8DQX - chains A and J of the 11 polymer chains in the assembly; structure by electron microscopy, 2.10 A resolution.

# Chain A
Molecule: Replication factor C subunit 1
Source organism: Saccharomyces cerevisiae
UniProtKB: P38630 (RFC1_YEAST); numbering as in UniProt (aligned over 1-861)
Sequence (861 residues; numbered 1 to 861; the number before each row is that of its first residue):
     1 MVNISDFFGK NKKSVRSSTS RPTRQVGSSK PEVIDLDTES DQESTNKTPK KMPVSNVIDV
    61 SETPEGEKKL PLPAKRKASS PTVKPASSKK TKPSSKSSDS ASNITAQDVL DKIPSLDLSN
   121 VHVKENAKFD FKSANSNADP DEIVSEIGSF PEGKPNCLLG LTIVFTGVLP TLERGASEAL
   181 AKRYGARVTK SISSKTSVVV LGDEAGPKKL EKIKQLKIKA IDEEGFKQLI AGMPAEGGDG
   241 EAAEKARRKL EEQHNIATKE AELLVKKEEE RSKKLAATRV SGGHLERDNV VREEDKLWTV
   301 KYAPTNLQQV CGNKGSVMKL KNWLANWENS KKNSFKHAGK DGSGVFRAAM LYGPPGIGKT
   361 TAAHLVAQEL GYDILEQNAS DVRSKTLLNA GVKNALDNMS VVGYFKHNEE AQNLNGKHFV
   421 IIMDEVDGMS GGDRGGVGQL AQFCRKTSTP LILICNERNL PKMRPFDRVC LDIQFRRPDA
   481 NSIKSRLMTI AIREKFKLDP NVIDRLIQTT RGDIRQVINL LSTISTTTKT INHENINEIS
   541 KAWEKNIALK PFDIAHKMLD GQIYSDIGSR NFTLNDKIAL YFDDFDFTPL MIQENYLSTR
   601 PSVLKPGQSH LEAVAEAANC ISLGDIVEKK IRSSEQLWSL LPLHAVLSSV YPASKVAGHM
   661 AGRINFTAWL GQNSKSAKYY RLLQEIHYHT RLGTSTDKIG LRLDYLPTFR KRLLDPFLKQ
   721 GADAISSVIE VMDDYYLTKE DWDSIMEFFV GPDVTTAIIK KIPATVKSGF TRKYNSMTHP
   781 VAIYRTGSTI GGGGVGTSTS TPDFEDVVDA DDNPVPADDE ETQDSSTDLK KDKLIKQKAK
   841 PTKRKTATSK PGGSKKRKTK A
Not modelled in the structure: 1-289, 787-861
Ion coordination: Mg2+: Thr360 (together with ATP-gamma-S)
Ligand contacts: ATP-gamma-S (AGS; phosphothiophosphoric acid-adenylate ester): Thr299, Tyr302, Ala303, Pro304, Gln309, Val310, Cys311, Pro354, Pro355, Gly356, Ile357, Gly358, Lys359, Thr360, Thr361, Asn456, Arg486, Ile514, Arg515, Ile518
Swiss-Prot annotation at these positions:
  - motif (Nuclear localization signal): Lys830 to Leu834, Lys855 to Lys860
  - binding site (ATP): Thr299, Cys311, Gly353 to Thr361, Asn456
  - modified residue: Thr38 (Phosphothreonine), Ser40 (Phosphoserine), Thr63 (Phosphothreonine)
From the paper describing this entry:
  - binding site for the 10-nt DNA strand: Asn459, Phe552, Arg663, Phe666, Leu670, Ser674, Lys675, Lys678, Arg681
  - binding site for the 10-nt DNA strand (chain J): Trp669, Leu670, Ser674

# Chain J
Molecule: 10-nt DNA strand
Sequence (10 nucleotides; each row starts with the number of its first residue; numbers below 1 keep their minus sign (DT-1 is residue -1)):
    -1 TCCGAGCGAA

# Interface between chain A and chain J
Pairs across the interface - 10 pairs, chain A then chain J:
  Arg445(A) with DG2(J), salt bridge to the phosphate
  Pro465(A) with DA3(J), phosphate contact
  Trp669(A) with DG6(J), phosphate contact
  Leu670(A) with DG6(J), base contact
  Asn673(A) with DG6(J), sugar contact; DA8(J), hydrogen bond to the phosphate
  Ser676(A) with DA8(J), sugar contact
  Ala677(A) with DA8(J), sugar contact
  Tyr680(A) with DA8(J), stacking on the base
  Lys698(A) with DA8(J), base contact
Other interface residues (no listed pair), chain A (12 interface residues in all): Arg464, Gly671, Ser674
Other interface residues (no listed pair), chain J (6 interface residues in all): DG4, DA7

# Summary
Chain A and chain J form an interface of 12 and 6 residues respectively, with 1 hydrogen bond, 1 salt bridge
and 1 aromatic stacking contact. Polar contacts include Asn673(A)-DA8(J) and Arg445(A)-DG2(J). From the paper:
a binding site for the 10-nt DNA strand at Asn459(A), Phe552(A) and Arg663(A) among others; a binding site for
the 10-nt DNA strand (chain J) at Trp669(A), Leu670(A) and Ser674(A).
Here chain A is Replication factor C subunit 1 (Saccharomyces cerevisiae) and chain J is a 10-nt DNA strand.
Entry 8DQX (Open state of RFC:PCNA bound to a 3' ss/dsDNA junction) was determined by electron microscopy,
deposited together with 8DQW, 8DQZ, 8DR0, 8DR1, 8DR3, 8DR4 and 3 further entries.
